PDB entry 8DD2 | electron microscopy, 2.90 A resolution | chains B and C of the 9 polymer chains in the assembly

Chain B:
Name: Gamma-aminobutyric acid receptor subunit alpha-1
Organism: Homo sapiens
Reference sequence: P14867 (GBRA1_HUMAN); residues 1-312 here correspond to UniProt positions 28-339 (UniProt number = residue number + 27)
Sequence (358 residues; row label = number of the first residue in the row):
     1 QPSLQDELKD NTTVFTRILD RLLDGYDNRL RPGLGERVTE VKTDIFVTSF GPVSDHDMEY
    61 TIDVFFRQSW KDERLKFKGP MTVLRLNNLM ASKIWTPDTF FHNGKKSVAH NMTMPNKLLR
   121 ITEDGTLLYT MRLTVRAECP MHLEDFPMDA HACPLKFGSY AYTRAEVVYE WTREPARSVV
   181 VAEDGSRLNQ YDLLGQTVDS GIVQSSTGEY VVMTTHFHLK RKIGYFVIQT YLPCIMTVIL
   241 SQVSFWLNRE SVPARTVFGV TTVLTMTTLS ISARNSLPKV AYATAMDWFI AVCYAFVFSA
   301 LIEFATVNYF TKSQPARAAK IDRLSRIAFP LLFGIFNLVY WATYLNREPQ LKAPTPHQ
Disordered / not traced: 1-9, 348-358
Differences from the reference sequence: expression tag (313-358)
Disulfides: Cys-139/Cys-153
Covalent attachments: glycan linked to Asn-111
Ligand contacts:
  - gamma-amino-butanoic acid (ABU): Phe-65, Arg-67, Leu-118, Thr-130
  - Zolpidem (R5R): Ile-228, Gln-229, Leu-232, Pro-233, Met-236, Thr-237
What the authors report for this chain:
  - binding site for Zolpidem: His-102, Ser-205, Thr-207, Tyr-210, Pro-233
  - mutagenesis - G201E, S205C (7-fold): decreased binding to Zolpidem (citing earlier work)
  - mutagenesis - H102R: decreased binding to Zolpidem (from molecular simulation)
  - mutagenesis - T163P: unchanged binding to Zolpidem (from molecular simulation)
  - specificity-determining residues: Val-203 (by similarity / conservation)
  - specificity-determining residues: Gly-201, Ser-205 (citing earlier work)

Chain C:
Name: Gamma-aminobutyric acid receptor subunit beta-2
Organism: Homo sapiens
Reference sequence: P47870 (GBRB2_HUMAN); the construct has insertions or renumbered stretches relative to UniProt, so the offset changes along the chain: 1-307 = UniProt 25-331; 315-340 = UniProt 486-511
Sequence (364 residues; row label = number of the first residue in the row):
     1 QSVNDPSNMS LVKETVDRLL KGYDIRLRPD FGGPPVAVGM NIDIASIDMV SEVNMDYTLT
    61 MYFQQAWRDK RLSYNVIPLN LTLDNRVADQ LWVPDTYFLN DKKSFVHGVT VKNRMIRLHP
   121 DGTVLYGLRI TTTAACMMDL RRYPLDEQNC TLEIESYGYT TDDIEFYWRG DDNAVTGVTK
   181 IELPQFSIVD YKLITKKVVF STGSYPRLSL SFKLKRNIGY FILQTYMPSI LITILSWVSF
   241 WINYDASAAR VALGITTVLT MTTINTHLRE TLPKIPYVKA IDMYLMGCFV FVFMALLEYA
   301 LVNYIFFSQP ARAAAIDRWS RIFFPVVFSF FNIVYWLYYV NVDGSGATNF SLLKQAGDVE
   361 ENPG
Disordered / not traced: 1-6, 341-364
Differences from the reference sequence: linker (308-314); expression tag (341-364)
Disulfides: Cys-136/Cys-150
Covalent attachments: N-acetylglucosamine (NAG) linked to Asn-80, Asn-149
Ligand contacts:
  - gamma-amino-butanoic acid (ABU): Tyr-97, Glu-155, Ser-156, Tyr-157, Phe-200, Thr-202, Tyr-205
  - Zolpidem (R5R): Thr-262, Asn-265, Asp-282, Met-286, Phe-289, Val-290
What the authors report for this chain:
  - binding site for Zolpidem: Met-286, Phe-289

How chain B and chain C interact:
Residue-residue contacts (84; chain B residue first):
  Gly-25(B) / Lys-13(C)
  Asp-27(B) / Lys-13(C)
  Asn-28(B) / Asp-84(C)
  Asn-28(B) / Arg-86(C)
  Arg-29(B) / Val-16(C)
  Arg-29(B) / Asp-17(C)  salt bridge
  Arg-29(B) / Leu-83(C)
  Arg-29(B) / Asp-84(C)  hydrogen bond (backbone-backbone)
  Arg-29(B) / Val-87(C)
  Leu-30(B) / Val-12(C)  hydrophobic
  Leu-30(B) / Lys-13(C)
  Leu-30(B) / Leu-83(C)  hydrophobic
  Arg-31(B) / Met-9(C)
  Gly-33(B) / Met-9(C)
  Leu-34(B) / Met-9(C)  hydrophobic
  Leu-34(B) / Val-12(C)  hydrophobic
  Arg-74(B) / Met-9(C)
  Ser-92(B) / Arg-86(C)  hydrogen bond (backbone-side chain)
  Ile-94(B) / Arg-86(C)
  Trp-95(B) / Asp-84(C)
  Pro-97(B) / Thr-110(C)
  Asp-98(B) / Val-111(C)
  Thr-99(B) / Val-109(C)
  Thr-99(B) / Thr-110(C)  hydrogen bond (backbone-backbone)
  Phe-100(B) / Tyr-62(C)
  Phe-100(B) / Val-109(C)
  Phe-100(B) / Asn-113(C)
  Phe-100(B) / Arg-129(C)
  Phe-101(B) / Val-109(C)  hydrophobic
  Phe-101(B) / Arg-129(C)  hydrogen bond (backbone-side chain)
  His-102(B) / Tyr-62(C)
  His-102(B) / Arg-129(C)
  Gly-104(B) / His-107(C)
  Gly-104(B) / Arg-129(C)  hydrogen bond (backbone-side chain)
  Lys-105(B) / His-107(C)
  Lys-106(B) / Phe-105(C)
  Ser-107(B) / Val-109(C)
  Ala-109(B) / Val-109(C)
  Met-131(B) / Thr-110(C)
  Leu-133(B) / Val-109(C)  hydrophobic
  Glu-138(B) / Ser-46(C)
  Tyr-160(B) / Tyr-62(C)
  Tyr-160(B) / Asn-113(C)
  Tyr-160(B) / Arg-114(C)
  Tyr-160(B) / Met-115(C)  hydrophobic
  Tyr-160(B) / Gly-127(C)
  Tyr-160(B) / Leu-128(C)  hydrogen bond (side chain-backbone)
  Tyr-160(B) / Arg-129(C)  hydrogen bond (side chain-backbone)
  Ala-161(B) / Thr-82(C)
  Ala-161(B) / Met-115(C)  hydrophobic
  Ala-161(B) / Arg-117(C)  hydrogen bond (backbone-side chain)
  Tyr-162(B) / Thr-82(C)
  Glu-166(B) / Thr-82(C)
  Ser-206(B) / Asn-41(C)
  Ser-206(B) / Asp-43(C)  hydrogen bond
  Ser-206(B) / Gln-64(C)
  Thr-207(B) / Gln-64(C)
  Thr-207(B) / Met-115(C)
  Thr-207(B) / Arg-117(C)  hydrogen bond (backbone-side chain)
  Tyr-210(B) / Arg-117(C)  hydrogen bond
  Val-252(B) / Ile-242(C)  hydrophobic
  Val-252(B) / Asn-243(C)
  Pro-253(B) / Ala-249(C)  hydrophobic
  Thr-256(B) / Ala-249(C)
  Val-260(B) / Leu-253(C)  hydrophobic
  Val-263(B) / Leu-235(C)  hydrophobic
  Leu-264(B) / Thr-260(C)
  Thr-267(B) / Ile-232(C)
  Arg-274(B) / Tyr-220(C)
  Arg-274(B) / Leu-223(C)
  Arg-274(B) / Gln-224(C)
  Lys-279(B) / Pro-184(C)
  Lys-279(B) / Gln-185(C)
  Lys-279(B) / Tyr-220(C)
  Val-280(B) / Tyr-220(C)
  Ala-281(B) / Gly-219(C)
  Ala-281(B) / Tyr-220(C)
  Phe-298(B) / Ile-234(C)  hydrophobic
  Leu-301(B) / Val-238(C)  hydrophobic
  Ile-302(B) / Trp-241(C)  hydrophobic
  Ala-305(B) / Trp-241(C)  hydrophobic
  Asn-308(B) / Ile-242(C)
  Asn-308(B) / Asn-243(C)
  Tyr-309(B) / Arg-321(C)
Interface residues without a listed pair, chain B (63 interface residues in all): Tyr-26, Pro-32, Gly-35, Phe-66, Glu-73, Thr-96, Val-108, Thr-163, Val-257, Ile-271, Asp-287, Tyr-294, Phe-304
Interface residues without a listed pair, chain C (56 interface residues in all): Asn-8, Leu-20, Asp-48, Leu-81, Leu-125, Asn-217, Pro-228, Leu-231, Ala-246, Ala-252, Thr-256, Ile-264

Overview:
Chain B and chain C form an interface of 63 and 56 residues respectively, with 11 hydrogen bonds and 1 salt
bridge. Polar pairs include Arg-29(B)/Asp-17(C), Ser-92(B)/Arg-86(C) and Phe-101(B)/Arg-129(C). The paper
reports a binding site for Zolpidem at His-102(B), Ser-205(B) and Met-286(C) among others; G201E, S205C and
H102R of chain B reduce binding to Zolpidem.
Chain B is Gamma-aminobutyric acid receptor subunit alpha-1 and chain C is Gamma-aminobutyric acid receptor
subunit beta-2, both from Homo sapiens; the structure, Human GABAA receptor alpha1-beta2-gamma2 subtype in
complex with GABA plus Zolpidem, was determined by electron microscopy, deposited together with 8DD3.
